4JGE - chains A and B; structure by X-ray diffraction, 1.94 A resolution.

Chain A (and B):
Protein: Red fluorescent protein blFP-R5
Organism: Branchiostoma lanceolatum
Notes: chain B of this document is another copy of the same molecule, construct and numbering; everything in this record applies to it too
UniProtKB: B1PND0 (B1PND0_BRALA); aligned to UniProt positions 1-226 over residues -7 to 220 (the alignment contains insertions or deletions, so no single offset holds)
Amino-acid sequence (226 residues; numbered -7 to 220; 2 numbers in that range are skipped by the numbering (no residue carries them; nothing is unmodelled there); the number before each row is that of its first residue; numbers below 1 keep their minus sign (Met-7 is residue -7)):
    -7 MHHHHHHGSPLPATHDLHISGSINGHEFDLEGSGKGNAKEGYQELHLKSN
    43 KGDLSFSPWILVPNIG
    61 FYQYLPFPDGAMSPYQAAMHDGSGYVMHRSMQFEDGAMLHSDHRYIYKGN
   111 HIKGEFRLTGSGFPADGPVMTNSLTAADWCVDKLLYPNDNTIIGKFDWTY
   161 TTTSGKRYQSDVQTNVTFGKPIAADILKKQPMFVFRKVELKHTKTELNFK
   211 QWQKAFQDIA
Unresolved in the structure: -7 to 0, 83, 220 (chain B: -7 to 0, 83)
Covalent attachments: covalent link Gly58-Phe61
Modified residues: Gly58 ({(4Z)-2-(aminomethyl)-4-[(4-hydroxyphenyl)methylidene]-5-oxo-4,5-dihydro-1H-imidazol-1-yl}acetic acid; CR2)
Sequence notes: expression tag (-6 to 0); engineered mutation Ser1 (Met in B1PND0); chromophore (58, 58, 58)

Chain A / chain B interface:
Residue-residue contacts - 44 pairs, chain A then chain B:
  Asp138(A) - Pro191(B)
  Trp139(A) - Pro191(B)
  Trp139(A) - Phe193(B)
  Trp139(A) - Gln217(B)
  Trp139(A) - Asp218(B)
  Val141(A) - Val141(B)  hydrophobic
  Val141(A) - Phe193(B)  hydrophobic
  Lys143(A) - Asp157(B)  salt bridge
  Lys143(A) - Thr159(B)  hydrogen bond
  Leu145(A) - Thr159(B)
  Leu145(A) - Arg167(B)
  Lys155(A) - Asp157(B)  salt bridge
  Lys155(A) - Gln169(B)
  Asp157(A) - Lys143(B)  salt bridge
  Asp157(A) - Lys155(B)  salt bridge
  Thr159(A) - Lys143(B)  hydrogen bond
  Thr159(A) - Leu145(B)
  Arg167(A) - Leu145(B)
  Arg167(A) - Gln190(B)
  Gln169(A) - Lys155(B)
  Gln190(A) - Arg167(B)
  Pro191(A) - Asp138(B)
  Pro191(A) - Trp139(B)
  Phe193(A) - Trp139(B)
  Phe193(A) - Val141(B)  hydrophobic
  Phe193(A) - Phe195(B)  hydrophobic
  Phe195(A) - Phe193(B)  hydrophobic
  Phe195(A) - Phe216(B)  hydrophobic
  Phe195(A) - Gln217(B)
  Phe195(A) - Asp218(B)
  Phe195(A) - Ile219(B)  hydrophobic
  Lys197(A) - Asp218(B)  salt bridge
  Lys214(A) - Ile219(B)
  Lys214(A) - Ala220(B)  hydrogen bond (side chain-backbone)
  Phe216(A) - Ile219(B)  hydrophobic
  Gln217(A) - Trp139(B)
  Gln217(A) - Phe195(B)
  Asp218(A) - Trp139(B)
  Asp218(A) - Phe195(B)
  Asp218(A) - Lys197(B)  salt bridge
  Ile219(A) - Phe195(B)  hydrophobic
  Ile219(A) - Lys214(B)
  Ile219(A) - Phe216(B)  hydrophobic
  Ile219(A) - Ile219(B)  hydrophobic
Interface residues without a listed pair, chain A (22 interface residues in all): Cys140, Trp158
Interface residues without a listed pair, chain B (24 interface residues in all): Cys140, Trp158, Asp171

Overview:
Chain A and chain B form an interface of 22 and 24 residues respectively, with 3 hydrogen bonds and 6 salt
bridges. Polar pairs include Lys143(A)-Asp157(B), Lys155(A)-Asp157(B) and Lys197(A)-Asp218(B).
Both chains are Red fluorescent protein blFP-R5 (Branchiostoma lanceolatum). Entry 4JGE (Crystal structure of
red fluorescent gene-engineered variant with improved folding - lanRFP_delS83 (Branchiostoma lanceolatum)) was
determined by X-ray diffraction (same publication as 4HVF, 4JEO and 4JF9).
